3CC2 - chains Q and 0 of the 31 polymer chains in the assembly; structure by X-ray diffraction, 2.40 A resolution.

Chain Q:
Protein: 50S ribosomal protein L21e
Organism: Haloarcula marismortui
UniProtKB: P12734 (RL21_HALMA); residues 0-95 here correspond to UniProt positions 1-96 (UniProt number = residue number + 1)
Chain sequence (96 residues; each row starts with the number of its first residue; numbering starts at 0):
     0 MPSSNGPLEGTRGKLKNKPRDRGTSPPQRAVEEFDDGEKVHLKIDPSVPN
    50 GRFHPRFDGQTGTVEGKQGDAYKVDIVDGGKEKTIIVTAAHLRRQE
Not modelled in the structure: 0
Ion coordination: Na+: Asp-20, Gly-22, Ser-24, Ser-46

Chain 0:
Molecule: 23S ribosomal RNA
Organism: Haloarcula marismortui
Sequence (2923 nucleotides; each row starts with the number of its first residue):
     1 GUUGGCUACUAUGCCAGCUGGUGGAUUGCUCGGCUCAGGCGCUGAUGAAG
    51 GACGUGCCAAGCUGCGAUAAGCUGUGGGGAGCCGCACGGAGGCGAAGAAC
   101 CACAGAUUUCCGAAUGAGAAUCUCUCUAACAAUUGCUUCGCGCAAUGAGG
   151 AACCCCGAGAACUGAAACAUCUCAGUAUCGGGAGGAACAGAAAACGCAAC
   201 GUGAUGUCGUUAGUAACCGCGAGUGAACGCGAUACAGCCCAAACCGAAGC
   251 CCUCACGGGCAAUGUGGUGUCAGGGCUACCUCUCAUCAGCCGACCGUCUU
   301 CACGAAGUCUCUUGGAAUAGAGCGUGAUACAGGGUGACAACCCCGUACUG
   351 AAGACCAGUACGCUGUGCGGUAGUGCCAGAGUAGCGGGGGUUGGAUAUCC
   401 CUCGCGAAUAACGCAGGCAUCGACUGCGAAGGCUAAACACAACCUGAGAC
   451 CGAUAGUGAACAAGUAGUGUGAACGAACGCUGCAAAGUACCCUCAGAAGG
   501 GAGGCGAAAUAGAGCAUGAAAUCAGUUGGCGAUCGAGCGACAGGGCAUAC
   551 AAGGUCCCUUGACGAAUGACCGAGACGCGAGUCUCCAGUAAGACUCACGG
   601 GAAGCCGAUGUUCUGUCGUACGUUUUGAAAAACGAGCCAGGGAGUGUGUC
   651 UGUAUGGCAAGUCUAACCGGAGUAUCCGGGGAGGCACAGGGAAACCGACA
   701 UGGCCGCAGGGCUUUGCCCGAGGGCCGCCGUCUUCAAGGGCGGGGAGCCA
   751 UGUGGACACGACCCGAAUCCGGACGAUCUACGCAUGGACAAGAUGAAGCG
   801 UGCCGAAAGGCACGUGGAAGUCUGUUAGAGUUGGUGUCCUACAAUACCCU
   851 CUCGUGAUCUAUGUGUAGGGGUGAAAGGCCCAUCGAGUCCGGCAACAGCU
   901 GGUUCCAAUCGAAACAUGUCGAAGCAUGACCUCCGCCGAGGUAGUCUGUG
   951 AGGUAGAGCGACCGAUUGGUGUGUCCGCCUCCGAGAGGAGUCGGCACACC
  1001 UGUCAAACUCCAAACUUACAGACGCUGUUUGACGCGGGGAUUCCGGUGCG
  1051 CGGGGUAAGCCUGUGUACCAGGAGGGGAACAACCCAGAGAUAGGUUAAGG
  1101 UCCCCAAGUGUGGAUUAAGUGUAAUCCUCUGAAGGUGGUCUCGAGCCCUA
  1151 GACAGCCGGGAGGUGAGCUUAGAAGCAGCUACCCUCUAAGAAAAGCGUAA
  1201 CAGCUUACCGGCCGAGGUUUGAGGCGCCCAAAAUGAUCGGGACUCAAAUC
  1251 CACCACCGAGACCUGUCCGUACCACUCAUACUGGUAAUCGAGUAGAUUGG
  1301 CGCUCUAAUUGGAUGGAAGCAGGGGCGAGAGCUCCUGUGGACCGAUUAGU
  1351 GACGAAAAUCCUGGCCAUAGUAGCAGCGAUAGUCGGGUGAGAACCCCGAC
  1401 GGCCUAAUGGAUAAGGGUUCCUCAGCACUGCUGAUCAGCUGAGGGUUAGC
  1451 CGGUCCUAAGUCUCACCGCAACUCGACUGAGACGAAAUGGGAAACAGGUU
  1501 AAUAUUCCUGUGCCAUCAUGCAGUGAAAGUUGACGCCCUGGGGUCGAUCA
  1551 CGCCGGGCAUUCGCCCGGUCGAACCGUCCAACUCCGUGGAAGCCGUAAUG
  1601 GCAGGAAGCGGACGAACGGCGGCAUAGGGAAACGUGAUUCAACCUGGGGC
  1651 CCAUGAAAAGACGAGCAUGAUGUCCGUACCGAGAACCGACACAGGUGUCC
  1701 AUGGCGGCGAAAGCCAAGGCCUGUCGGGAGCAACCAACGUUAGGGAAUUC
  1751 GGCAAGUUAGUCCCGUACCUUCGGAAGAAGGGAUGCCUGCUCCGGAACGG
  1801 AGCAGGUCGCAGUGACUCGGAAGCUCGGACUGUCUAGUAACAACAUAGGU
  1851 GACCGCAAAUCCGCAAGGACUCGUACGGUCACUGAAUCCUGCCCAGUGCA
  1901 GGUAUCUGAACACCUCGUACAAGAGGACGAAGGACCUGUCAACGGCGGGG
  1951 GUAACUAUGACCCUCUUAAGGUAGCGUAGUACCUUGCCGCAUCAGUAGCG
  2001 GCUUGCAUGAAUGGAUUAACCAGAGCUUCACUGUCCCAACGUUGGGCCCG
  2051 GUGAACUGUACAUUCCAGUGCGGAGUCUGGAGACACCCAGGGGGAAGCGA
  2101 AGACCCUAUGGAGCUUUACUGCAGGCUGUCGCUGAGACGUGGUCGCCGAU
  2151 GUGCAGCAUAGGUAGGAGUCGUUACAGAGGUACCCGCGCUAGCGGGCCAC
  2201 CCAGACAACAGUGAAAUACUACCCGUCGGUGACUGCGACUCUCACUCCGG
  2251 GAGGAGGACACCGAUAGCCGGGCAGUUUGACUGGGGCGGUACGCGCUCGA
  2301 AAAGAUAUCGAGCGCGCCCUAUGGUCAUCUCAGCCGGGACAGAGACCCGG
  2351 CGAAGAGUGCAAGAGCAAAAGAUGACUUGACAGUGUUCUUCCCAACGAGG
  2401 AACGCUGACGCGAAAGCGUGGUCUAGCGAACCAAUUAGCCUGCUUGAUGC
  2451 GGGCAAUUGAUGACAGAAAAGCUACCCUAGGGAUAACAGAGUCGUCACUC
  2501 GCAAGAGCACAUAUCGACCGAGUGGCUUGCUACCUCGAUGUCGGUUCCCU
  2551 CCAUCCUGCCCGUGCAGAAGCGGGCAAGGGUGAGGUUGUUCGCCUAUUAA
  2601 AGGAGGUCGUGAGCUGGGUUUAGACCGUCGUGAGACAGGUCGGCUGCUAU
  2651 CUACUGGGUGUGUAAUGGUGUCUGACAAGAACGACCGUAUAGUACGAGAG
  2701 GAACUACGGUUGGUGGCCACUGGUGUACCGGUUGUUCGAGAGAGCACGUG
  2751 CCGGGUAGCCACGCCACACGGGGUAAGAGCUGAACGCAUCUAAGCUCGAA
  2801 ACCCACUUGGAAAAGAGACACCGCCGAGGUCCCGCGUACAAGACGCGGUC
  2851 GAUAGACUCGGGGUGUGCGCGUCGAGGUAACGAGACGUUAAGCCCACGAG
  2901 CACUAACAGACCAAAGCCAUCAU
Not modelled in the structure: 1-9, 126-127, 715, 971-998, 1560, 1952-1963, 2137-2236, 2339-2343, 2665-2666, 2915-2923
Modified residues: 1MA (6-hydro-1-methyladenosine-5'-monophosphate) at position 628, OMU (o2'-methyluridine 5'-monophosphate) at position 2587, OMG (o2'-methylguanosine-5'-monophosphate) at position 2588, UR3 (3-methyluridine-5'-monophoshate) at position 2619, PSU (pseudouridine-5'-monophosphate) at position 2621
Ion coordination: Mg2+ site 1 near G28 (its only coordinating residue here); Na+ site 1: C40, G41, A442, C443; Na+ site 2: G56, A59, G61; Na+ site 3: G66, U107, U108; Mg2+ site 2 near U115 (its only coordinating residue here); Na+ site 4: C130, U146; Na+ site 5: C141, G142; Mg2+ site 3: C162, U2276; K+ site 1: C162, U163, U172; Mg2+ site 4: A165, A167, C168; Na+ site 6: A165, A166, A167; Mg2+ site 5: A166, G219; 67 more Na+ sites not listed; 91 more Mg2+ sites not listed; 1 more K+ sites not listed

How chain Q and chain 0 interact:
Contacting residue pairs (113; chain Q residue first):
  Pro-1(Q) / G2299(0)  base contact
  Pro-1(Q) / A2300(0)  base contact
  Pro-1(Q) / U2306(0)  phosphate contact
  Pro-1(Q) / A2307(0)  phosphate contact
  Ser-2(Q) / C2296(0)  hydrogen bond to the base
  Ser-2(Q) / U2297(0)  hydrogen bond to the base
  Ser-2(Q) / C2298(0)  base contact
  Ser-3(Q) / G2295(0)  base contact
  Ser-3(Q) / C2296(0)  hydrogen bond to the phosphate
  Asn-4(Q) / G2295(0)  hydrogen bond to the phosphate
  Asn-4(Q) / C2296(0)  phosphate contact
  Asn-4(Q) / U2390(0)  sugar contact
  Asn-4(Q) / C2391(0)  phosphate contact
  Gly-5(Q) / G2295(0)  hydrogen bond to the phosphate
  Gly-5(Q) / C2296(0)  hydrogen bond to the phosphate
  Gly-5(Q) / U2424(0)  sugar contact
  Pro-6(Q) / C2296(0)  phosphate contact
  Pro-6(Q) / U2424(0)  sugar contact
  Leu-7(Q) / C2296(0)  hydrogen bond to the phosphate
  Leu-7(Q) / U2297(0)  phosphate contact
  Leu-7(Q) / G2363(0)  base contact
  Leu-7(Q) / C2423(0)  base contact
  Leu-7(Q) / U2424(0)  sugar contact
  Glu-8(Q) / C2296(0)  hydrogen bond to the phosphate
  Glu-8(Q) / U2297(0)  phosphate contact
  Gly-9(Q) / U2297(0)  hydrogen bond to the phosphate
  Thr-10(Q) / U2297(0)  hydrogen bond to the phosphate
  Arg-11(Q) / A1007(0)  hydrogen bond to the phosphate
  Arg-11(Q) / C1008(0)  salt bridge to the phosphate
  Arg-11(Q) / U2297(0)  hydrogen bond to the phosphate
  Arg-11(Q) / C2298(0)  salt bridge to the phosphate
  Arg-11(Q) / G2363(0)  hydrogen bond to the phosphate
  Arg-11(Q) / A2364(0)  salt bridge to the phosphate
  Gly-12(Q) / G953(0)  phosphate contact
  Lys-13(Q) / G953(0)  hydrogen bond to the phosphate
  Lys-13(Q) / A2303(0)  phosphate contact
  Lys-13(Q) / G2304(0)  salt bridge to the phosphate
  Leu-14(Q) / A2364(0)  hydrogen bond to the sugar
  Leu-14(Q) / G2365(0)  sugar contact
  Lys-15(Q) / U1009(0)  salt bridge to the phosphate
  Lys-15(Q) / A2364(0)  phosphate contact
  Lys-15(Q) / G2365(0)  phosphate contact
  Asn-16(Q) / G2365(0)  hydrogen bond to the phosphate
  Lys-17(Q) / G953(0)  base contact
  Pro-18(Q) / C1010(0)  phosphate contact
  Arg-21(Q) / A2353(0)  hydrogen bond to the base
  Arg-21(Q) / A2354(0)  salt bridge to the phosphate
  Arg-21(Q) / C2366(0)  phosphate contact
  Gly-22(Q) / C2366(0)  hydrogen bond to the phosphate
  Gly-22(Q) / A2367(0)  phosphate contact
  Thr-23(Q) / C2366(0)  phosphate contact
  Thr-23(Q) / A2367(0)  hydrogen bond to the phosphate
  Lys-38(Q) / C1019(0)  hydrogen bond to the phosphate
  Lys-38(Q) / A1020(0)  salt bridge to the phosphate
  His-40(Q) / U949(0)  hydrogen bond to the base
  His-40(Q) / G950(0)  sugar contact
  Lys-42(Q) / A951(0)  phosphate contact
  Lys-42(Q) / G952(0)  phosphate contact
  Pro-45(Q) / G2365(0)  sugar contact
  Ser-46(Q) / G2365(0)  phosphate contact
  Ser-46(Q) / C2366(0)  hydrogen bond to the phosphate
  Ser-46(Q) / A2370(0)  hydrogen bond to the base
  Pro-48(Q) / A2370(0)  base contact
  Asn-49(Q) / C2403(0)  phosphate contact
  Gly-50(Q) / A2402(0)  phosphate contact
  Gly-50(Q) / C2403(0)  hydrogen bond to the phosphate
  Arg-51(Q) / A2402(0)  hydrogen bond to the sugar
  His-53(Q) / C2388(0)  sugar contact
  His-53(Q) / U2389(0)  sugar contact
  Arg-55(Q) / G2304(0)  hydrogen bond to the phosphate
  Arg-55(Q) / A2305(0)  salt bridge to the phosphate
  Arg-55(Q) / U2389(0)  phosphate contact
  Arg-55(Q) / U2390(0)  salt bridge to the phosphate
  Arg-55(Q) / C2392(0)  hydrogen bond to the sugar
  Phe-56(Q) / C2388(0)  phosphate contact
  Phe-56(Q) / U2389(0)  phosphate contact
  Asp-57(Q) / A951(0)  sugar contact
  Asp-57(Q) / A2303(0)  sugar contact
  Gly-58(Q) / G950(0)  hydrogen bond to the base
  Gly-58(Q) / A951(0)  sugar contact
  Gly-58(Q) / A1018(0)  sugar contact
  Gln-59(Q) / A1018(0)  hydrogen bond to the sugar
  Thr-60(Q) / A1018(0)  hydrogen bond to the sugar
  Thr-60(Q) / C1019(0)  sugar contact
  Gln-67(Q) / G2385(0)  base contact
  Gln-67(Q) / U2386(0)  hydrogen bond to the sugar
  Gln-67(Q) / C2403(0)  hydrogen bond to the base
  Gln-67(Q) / G2404(0)  phosphate contact
  Gly-68(Q) / G2404(0)  phosphate contact
  Asp-69(Q) / G2404(0)  hydrogen bond to the phosphate
  Ala-70(Q) / C2403(0)  phosphate contact
  Ala-70(Q) / G2404(0)  phosphate contact
  Asp-77(Q) / C2392(0)  hydrogen bond to the sugar
  Asp-77(Q) / C2393(0)  sugar contact
  Gly-78(Q) / C2393(0)  sugar contact
  Gly-79(Q) / C2393(0)  hydrogen bond to the phosphate
  Gly-79(Q) / A2394(0)  phosphate contact
  Lys-80(Q) / C2393(0)  phosphate contact
  Lys-80(Q) / A2394(0)  hydrogen bond to the phosphate
  Lys-80(Q) / A2395(0)  salt bridge to the phosphate
  Lys-82(Q) / C2388(0)  phosphate contact
  Lys-82(Q) / U2389(0)  salt bridge to the phosphate
  Lys-82(Q) / C2392(0)  hydrogen bond to the phosphate
  Lys-82(Q) / C2393(0)  salt bridge to the phosphate
  Thr-83(Q) / U2387(0)  hydrogen bond to the sugar
  Thr-83(Q) / C2388(0)  hydrogen bond to the phosphate
  Ile-85(Q) / U2387(0)  sugar contact
  Ile-85(Q) / C2403(0)  sugar contact
  Gln-94(Q) / G948(0)  base contact
  Gln-94(Q) / U949(0)  hydrogen bond to the base
  Gln-94(Q) / C1019(0)  hydrogen bond to the base
  Glu-95(Q) / G948(0)  hydrogen bond to the sugar
  Glu-95(Q) / U949(0)  hydrogen bond to the sugar
Interface residues without a listed pair, chain Q (53 interface residues in all): Lys-72, Ile-84, Arg-93
Interface residues without a listed pair, chain 0 (52 interface residues in all): G2310, A2311, G2418, A2425

In short:
Chain Q and chain 0 form an interface of 53 and 52 residues respectively; the contacts include 43 hydrogen
bonds and 12 salt bridges. Polar pairs include Ser-2(Q)/C2296(0), Ser-2(Q)/U2297(0) and Arg-21(Q)/A2353(0).
Asp-20(Q), Gly-22(Q), Ser-24(Q) and Ser-46(Q) coordinate Na+.
Here chain Q is 50S ribosomal protein L21e and chain 0 is 23S ribosomal RNA, both from Haloarcula marismortui.
Entry 3CC2 (The Refined Crystal Structure of the Haloarcula Marismortui Large Ribosomal Subunit at 2.4
Angstrom Resolution with ...) was determined by X-ray diffraction (same publication as 3CC4, 3CC7, 3CCE, 3CCJ,
3CCL, 3CCM and 6 further entries).
